4C3J - chains B and N of the 14 polymer chains in the assembly; structure by X-ray diffraction, 3.35 A resolution.

== Chain B ==
Protein: DNA-directed RNA polymerase I subunit RPA135
Source organism: Saccharomyces cerevisiae
Notes: EC 2.7.7.6
UniProtKB: P22138 (RPA2_YEAST); numbering as in UniProt (aligned over 1-1203)
Amino-acid sequence (1203 residues; row label = number of the first residue in the row):
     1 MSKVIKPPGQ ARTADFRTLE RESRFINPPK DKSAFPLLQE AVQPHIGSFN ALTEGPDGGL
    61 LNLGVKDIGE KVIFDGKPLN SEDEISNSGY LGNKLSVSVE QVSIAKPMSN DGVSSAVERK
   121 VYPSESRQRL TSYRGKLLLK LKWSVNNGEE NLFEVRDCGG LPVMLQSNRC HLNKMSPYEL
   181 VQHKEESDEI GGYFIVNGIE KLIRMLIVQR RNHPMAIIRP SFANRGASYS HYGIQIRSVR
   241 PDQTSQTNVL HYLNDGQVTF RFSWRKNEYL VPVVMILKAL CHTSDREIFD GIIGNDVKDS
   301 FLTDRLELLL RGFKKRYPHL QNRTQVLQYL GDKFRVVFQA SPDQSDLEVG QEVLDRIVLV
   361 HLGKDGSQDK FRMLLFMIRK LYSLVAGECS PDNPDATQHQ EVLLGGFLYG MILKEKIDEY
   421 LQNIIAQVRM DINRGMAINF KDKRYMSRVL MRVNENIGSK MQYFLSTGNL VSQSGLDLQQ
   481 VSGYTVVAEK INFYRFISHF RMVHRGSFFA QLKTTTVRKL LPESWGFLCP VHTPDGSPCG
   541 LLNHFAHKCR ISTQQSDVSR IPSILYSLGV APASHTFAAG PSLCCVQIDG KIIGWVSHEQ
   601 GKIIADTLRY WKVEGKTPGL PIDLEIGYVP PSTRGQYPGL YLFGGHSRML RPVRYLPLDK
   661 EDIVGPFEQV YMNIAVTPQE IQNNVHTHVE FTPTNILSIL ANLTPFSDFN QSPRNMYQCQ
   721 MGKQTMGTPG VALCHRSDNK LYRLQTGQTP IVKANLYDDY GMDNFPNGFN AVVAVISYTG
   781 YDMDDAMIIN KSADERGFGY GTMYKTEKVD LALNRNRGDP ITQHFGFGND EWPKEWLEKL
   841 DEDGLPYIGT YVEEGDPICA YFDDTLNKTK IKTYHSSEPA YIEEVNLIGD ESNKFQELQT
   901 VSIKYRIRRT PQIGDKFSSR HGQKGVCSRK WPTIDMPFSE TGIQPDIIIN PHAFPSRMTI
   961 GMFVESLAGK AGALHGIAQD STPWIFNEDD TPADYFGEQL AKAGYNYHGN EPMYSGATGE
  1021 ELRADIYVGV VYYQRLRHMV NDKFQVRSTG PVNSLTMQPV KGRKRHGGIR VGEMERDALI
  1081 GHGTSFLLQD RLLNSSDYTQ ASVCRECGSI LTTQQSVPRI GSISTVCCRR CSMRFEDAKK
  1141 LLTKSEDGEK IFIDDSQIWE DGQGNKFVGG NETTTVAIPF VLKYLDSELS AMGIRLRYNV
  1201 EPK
Not modelled in the structure: 1-11, 83, 112-114, 814-818, 1141-1147
Ion coordination: Zn2+: Cys-1104, Cys-1107, Cys-1128, Cys-1131
Swiss-Prot annotation at these positions:
  - zinc finger: Cys-1104 to Cys-1131 (C4-type)
  - modified residue: Ser-2 (N-acetylserine), Ser-81 (Phosphoserine), Ser-1156 (Phosphoserine)
  - mutagenesis: Cys-1104 (C1104A: No effect; when associated with A-1107; A-1128 and A-1131), Cys-1107 (C1107A: Lethal. Abolishes recruitment of RPA1 to Pol I. No effect; when associated with A-1104; A-1128 and A-1131), Cys-1127 (C1127R: Responsible of suppression of RPA190-5 and RPA190-1 mutations), Cys-1128 (C1128A: No effect; when associated with A-1104; A-1107 and A-1131), Cys-1131 (C1131A: No effect; when associated with A-1104; A-1107 and A-1128)

== Chain N ==
Protein: DNA-directed RNA polymerase I subunit RPA34
Source organism: Saccharomyces cerevisiae
Notes: EC 2.7.7.6
UniProtKB: P47006 (RPA34_YEAST); residues 1-233 here = UniProt positions 1-233
Amino-acid sequence (233 residues; each row starts with the number of its first residue):
     1 MSKLSKDYVS DSDSDDEVIS NEFSIPDGFK KCKHLKNFPL NGDNKKKAKQ QQVWLIKFPS
    61 NVDISKLKSL PVDFESSTTM TIDKHDYKIM DDTDIESSLT QDNLSNMTLL VPSESKESLK
   121 IASTAKDNAP LQFDKVFSVS ETAKIPAIDY SKVRVPRKDV PKVEGLKLEH FATGYDAEDF
   181 HVAEEVKENK KEPKKRSHHD DEEESSEKKK KKKEKREKRE KKDKKDKKKK HRD
Not modelled in the structure: 1-22, 45-48, 95-105, 126-129, 181-233
Swiss-Prot annotation at these positions:
  - modified residue (Phosphoserine): Ser-10, Ser-12, Ser-14, Ser-60

== Chain B / chain N interface ==
Contacting residue pairs (60; chain B residue first):
  Arg-12(B) / Pro-161(N)
  Arg-12(B) / Lys-162(N)
  Arg-12(B) / Val-163(N)
  Arg-12(B) / Glu-164(N)
  Thr-13(B) / Val-163(N)
  Ser-567(B) / Pro-59(N)
  Ser-567(B) / Asn-61(N)  hydrogen bond
  Ser-567(B) / Glu-141(N)  hydrogen bond (backbone-backbone)
  Leu-568(B) / Ser-140(N)
  Leu-568(B) / Glu-141(N)
  Gly-569(B) / Ser-140(N)
  Ala-571(B) / Lys-57(N)
  Thr-607(B) / Ala-143(N)
  Tyr-610(B) / Ile-145(N)  hydrophobic
  Tyr-610(B) / Pro-146(N)
  Trp-611(B) / Ala-143(N)
  Leu-656(B) / Ile-148(N)  hydrophobic
  Pro-657(B) / Pro-146(N)
  Pro-657(B) / Ile-148(N)  hydrophobic
  Pro-678(B) / Val-153(N)
  Pro-678(B) / Arg-154(N)
  Gln-679(B) / Val-155(N)
  Gln-679(B) / Arg-157(N)
  Ile-681(B) / Tyr-150(N)  hydrophobic
  Ile-681(B) / Arg-154(N)  hydrogen bond (backbone-side chain)
  Gln-682(B) / Arg-154(N)
  Asn-683(B) / Tyr-150(N)
  Asn-683(B) / Arg-154(N)  hydrogen bond
  Asn-684(B) / Tyr-150(N)
  His-686(B) / Ile-148(N)
  Thr-941(B) / His-170(N)
  Leu-974(B) / Glu-169(N)
  His-975(B) / Leu-166(N)
  His-975(B) / Lys-167(N)  hydrogen bond (side chain-backbone)
  His-975(B) / Glu-169(N)
  Ile-977(B) / Val-163(N)  hydrophobic
  Ile-985(B) / Arg-157(N)  hydrogen bond (backbone-side chain)
  Ile-985(B) / Val-160(N)
  Phe-986(B) / Arg-157(N)
  Phe-986(B) / Val-160(N)  hydrophobic
  Asn-987(B) / Arg-157(N)
  Asp-990(B) / Arg-157(N)  salt bridge
  Asp-990(B) / Asp-159(N)
  Asp-990(B) / Val-160(N)  hydrogen bond (side chain-backbone)
  Tyr-995(B) / Val-160(N)
  Tyr-995(B) / Pro-161(N)  hydrogen bond (side chain-backbone)
  Tyr-995(B) / Lys-162(N)
  Tyr-995(B) / Val-163(N)
  Gln-999(B) / Val-163(N)
  Gln-999(B) / Leu-166(N)
  Lys-1002(B) / Leu-166(N)
  Lys-1002(B) / Lys-167(N)
  Lys-1002(B) / Leu-168(N)  hydrogen bond (backbone-backbone)
  Ala-1003(B) / Lys-167(N)
  Ala-1003(B) / Leu-168(N)
  Ala-1003(B) / Glu-169(N)  hydrogen bond (backbone-backbone)
  Ala-1003(B) / His-170(N)  hydrogen bond (backbone-backbone)
  Gly-1004(B) / Leu-168(N)
  Gly-1004(B) / His-170(N)  hydrogen bond (backbone-side chain)
  Tyr-1005(B) / His-170(N)  hydrogen bond
Also at the interface, not in a pair above, chain B (34 interface residues in all): Asp-606, Glu-998
Also at the interface, not in a pair above, chain N (26 interface residues in all): Lys-144

== Overview ==
34 residues of chain B face 26 of chain N across their interface, with 13 hydrogen bonds and 1 salt bridge.
Among the polar pairs are Asp-990(B)/Arg-157(N), Ser-567(B)/Asn-61(N) and Ile-681(B)/Arg-154(N). UniProt lists
5 mutagenesis sites on chain B.
Chain B is DNA-directed RNA polymerase I subunit RPA135 and chain N is DNA-directed RNA polymerase I subunit
RPA34, both from Saccharomyces cerevisiae; the structure, Structure of 14-subunit RNA polymerase I at 3.35 A
resolution, crystal form C2-90, was determined by X-ray diffraction (same publication as 4C3H and 4C3I).
